6A3K - chain A; structure by X-ray diffraction, 1.71 A resolution.

# Chain A
Protein: Cytochrome c
Source organism: Shewanella benthica DB6705
Amino-acid sequence (129 residues; each row starts with the number of its first residue):
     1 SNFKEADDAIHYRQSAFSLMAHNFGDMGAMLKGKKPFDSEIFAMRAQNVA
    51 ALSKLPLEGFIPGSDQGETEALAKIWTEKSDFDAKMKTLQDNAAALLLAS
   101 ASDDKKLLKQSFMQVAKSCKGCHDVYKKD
Glycans and other covalent adducts: heme c (HEC) linked to Cys119, Cys122
Metal / ion sites: heme c Fe near His123 (its only coordinating residue here)
Residues lining bound ligands: heme c (HEC): Ile10, Arg13, Gln14, Phe17, Ser18, Met20, Ala21, Phe24, Phe60, Thr69, Glu70, Ala71, Ile75, Phe82, Lys85, Met86, Leu89, Val115, Ser118, His123, Tyr126, Lys127

# In short
Heme c is covalently linked to Cys119.
Chain A is Cytochrome c (Shewanella benthica DB6705); the structure, Crystal structure of cytochrome c' from
Shewanella benthica DB6705, was determined by X-ray diffraction, deposited together with 6A3L.
